Entry 6SH8 (electron microscopy, 3.14 A resolution); this record covers chains D and U of the 39 polymer chains in the assembly.

[Chain D]
Name: CRISPR-associated RAMP protein, Cmr4 family
Source organism: Sulfolobus islandicus REY15A
Reference sequence: F0NDX6 (F0NDX6_SULIR); residue numbers follow UniProt; this construct covers 1-286
Chain sequence (286 residues; numbered 1 to 286; the number before each row is that of its first residue):
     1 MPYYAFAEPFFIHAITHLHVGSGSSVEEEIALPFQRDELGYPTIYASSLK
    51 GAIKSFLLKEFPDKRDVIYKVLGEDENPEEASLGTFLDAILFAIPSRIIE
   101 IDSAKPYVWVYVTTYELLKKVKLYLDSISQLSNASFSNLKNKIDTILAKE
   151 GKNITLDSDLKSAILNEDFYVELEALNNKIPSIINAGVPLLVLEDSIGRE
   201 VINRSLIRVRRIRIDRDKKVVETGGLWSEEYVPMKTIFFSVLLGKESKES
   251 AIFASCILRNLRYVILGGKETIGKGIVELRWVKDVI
Disordered / not traced: 1
Differences from the reference sequence: engineered mutation Ala-31 (Asp in F0NDX6)

[Chain U]
Molecule: Cognate target RNA
Sequence (46 nucleotides; numbered 1 to 46; the number before each row is that of its first residue):
     1 UGUUAAGUCUGGUUUCCCUCCAGGGUAUCUAAGCUUUGAAAAAAAA
Disordered / not traced: 1, 30-35, 40-46

[Interface between chain D and chain U]
Residue-residue contacts (13; chain D residue first):
  Ala-31(D) with C18(U), base contact
  Leu-32(D) with C18(U), base contact
  Val-221(D) with C16(U), base contact
  Glu-222(D) with C16(U), hydrogen bond to the sugar
  Thr-223(D) with C16(U), sugar contact
  Gly-224(D) with C16(U), hydrogen bond to the phosphate; C17(U), phosphate contact; C18(U), hydrogen bond to the sugar
  Gly-225(D) with C16(U), hydrogen bond to the sugar
  Leu-226(D) with C16(U), base contact; C17(U), sugar contact; C18(U), sugar contact
  Trp-227(D) with C18(U), base contact
Also at the interface, not in a pair above, chain D (10 interface residues in all): Pro-78
Also at the interface, not in a pair above, chain U (5 interface residues in all): U19, U26

[Overview]
10 residues of chain D and 5 residues of chain U are in contact; the contacts include 4 hydrogen bonds. Polar
contacts include Glu-222(D)/C16(U), Gly-224(D)/C18(U) and Gly-225(D)/C16(U).
Here chain D is CRISPR-associated RAMP protein, Cmr4 family (Sulfolobus islandicus REY15A) and chain U is
Cognate target RNA. Entry 6SH8 (Cryo-EM structure of the Type III-B Cmr-beta bound to cognate target RNA and
AMPPnP, state 2 ...) was determined by electron microscopy, deposited together with 6S6B, 6S8B, 6S8E, 6S91,
6SHB and 6SIC.
